8TMK - chains H and C of the 9 polymer chains in the assembly; structure by electron microscopy, 3.40 A resolution.

== Chain H ==
Molecule: sAB C18 Heavy Chain
From: Homo sapiens
Amino-acid sequence (237 residues; numbered 1 to 237; the number before each row is that of its first residue):
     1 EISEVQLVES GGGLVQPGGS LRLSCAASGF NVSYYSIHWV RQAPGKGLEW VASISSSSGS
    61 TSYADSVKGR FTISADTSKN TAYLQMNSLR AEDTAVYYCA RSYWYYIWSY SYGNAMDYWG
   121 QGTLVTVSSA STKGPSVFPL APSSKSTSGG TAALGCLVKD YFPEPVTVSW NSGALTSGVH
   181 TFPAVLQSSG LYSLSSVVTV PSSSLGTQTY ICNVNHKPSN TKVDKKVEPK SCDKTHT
Not modelled in the structure: 1, 128-237
Disulfide bonds: Cys25-Cys99

== Chain C ==
Molecule: Cobalt/magnesium transport protein CorA
From: Thermotoga maritima
UniProt: Q9WZ31 (CORA_THEMA); residues 1-351 here = UniProt positions 1-351
Amino-acid sequence (373 residues; row label = number of the first residue in the row; numbers below 1 keep their minus sign (Met-21 is residue -21)):
   -21 MGSSHHHHHH SSGRENLYFQ GHMEEKRLSA KKGLPPGTLV YTGKYREDFE IEVMNYSIEE
    39 FREFKTTDVE SVLPFRDSST PTWINITGIH RTDVVQRVGE FFGIHPLVLE DILNVHQRPK
    99 VEFFENYVFI VLKMFTYDKN LHELESEQVS LILTKNCVLM FQEKIGDVFD PVRERIRYNR
   159 GIIRKKRADY LLYSLIDALV DDYFVLLEKI DDEIDVLEEE VLERPEKETV QRTHQLKRNL
   219 VELRKTIWPL REVLSSLYRD VPPLIEKETV PYFRDVYDHT IQIADTVETF RDIVSGLLDV
   279 YLSSVSNKTN EVMKVLTIIA TIFMPLTFIA GIYGMNFEYM PELRWKWGYP VVLAVMGVIA
   339 VIMVVYFKKK KWL
Not modelled in the structure: -21 to 15
Differences from the reference sequence: initiating methionine (-21); expression tag (-20 to 0)

== Chain H / chain C interface ==
Residue-residue contacts (14; chain H residue first):
  Trp108(H) with Asp189(C), hydrogen bond; Thr267(C); Phe268(C), hydrophobic; Ile271(C), hydrophobic
  Ser109(H) with Gln260(C), hydrogen bond (backbone-side chain); Asp263(C); Thr264(C)
  Tyr110(H) with Phe182(C), hydrophobic; Leu185(C); Glu186(C); Asp189(C), hydrogen bond; Gln260(C); Thr264(C), hydrogen bond (backbone-side chain)
  Tyr112(H) with Gln260(C)

== Overview ==
The interface between chain H and chain C involves 4 residues on one side and 10 on the other, with 4 hydrogen
bonds. Polar pairs include Trp108(H)-Asp189(C), Ser109(H)-Gln260(C) and Tyr110(H)-Asp189(C).
Here chain H is sAB C18 Heavy Chain (Homo sapiens) and chain C is Cobalt/magnesium transport protein CorA
(Thermotoga maritima). Entry 8TMK (Cryo-EM structure of magnesium depleted CorA in complex with
conformation-specific synthetic antibody C18, State MGD-2C) was determined by electron microscopy.
